Entry 8W56 (electron microscopy, 3.59 A resolution); this record covers chains B and E of the 6 polymer chains in the assembly.

== Chain B ==
Protein: SIR2-like domain-containing protein
Source organism: Bacillus subtilis
UniProt: A0A162TTM4 (A0A162TTM4_BACIU); residue numbers follow UniProt; this construct covers 1-1005
Amino-acid sequence (1005 residues; row label = number of the first residue in the row):
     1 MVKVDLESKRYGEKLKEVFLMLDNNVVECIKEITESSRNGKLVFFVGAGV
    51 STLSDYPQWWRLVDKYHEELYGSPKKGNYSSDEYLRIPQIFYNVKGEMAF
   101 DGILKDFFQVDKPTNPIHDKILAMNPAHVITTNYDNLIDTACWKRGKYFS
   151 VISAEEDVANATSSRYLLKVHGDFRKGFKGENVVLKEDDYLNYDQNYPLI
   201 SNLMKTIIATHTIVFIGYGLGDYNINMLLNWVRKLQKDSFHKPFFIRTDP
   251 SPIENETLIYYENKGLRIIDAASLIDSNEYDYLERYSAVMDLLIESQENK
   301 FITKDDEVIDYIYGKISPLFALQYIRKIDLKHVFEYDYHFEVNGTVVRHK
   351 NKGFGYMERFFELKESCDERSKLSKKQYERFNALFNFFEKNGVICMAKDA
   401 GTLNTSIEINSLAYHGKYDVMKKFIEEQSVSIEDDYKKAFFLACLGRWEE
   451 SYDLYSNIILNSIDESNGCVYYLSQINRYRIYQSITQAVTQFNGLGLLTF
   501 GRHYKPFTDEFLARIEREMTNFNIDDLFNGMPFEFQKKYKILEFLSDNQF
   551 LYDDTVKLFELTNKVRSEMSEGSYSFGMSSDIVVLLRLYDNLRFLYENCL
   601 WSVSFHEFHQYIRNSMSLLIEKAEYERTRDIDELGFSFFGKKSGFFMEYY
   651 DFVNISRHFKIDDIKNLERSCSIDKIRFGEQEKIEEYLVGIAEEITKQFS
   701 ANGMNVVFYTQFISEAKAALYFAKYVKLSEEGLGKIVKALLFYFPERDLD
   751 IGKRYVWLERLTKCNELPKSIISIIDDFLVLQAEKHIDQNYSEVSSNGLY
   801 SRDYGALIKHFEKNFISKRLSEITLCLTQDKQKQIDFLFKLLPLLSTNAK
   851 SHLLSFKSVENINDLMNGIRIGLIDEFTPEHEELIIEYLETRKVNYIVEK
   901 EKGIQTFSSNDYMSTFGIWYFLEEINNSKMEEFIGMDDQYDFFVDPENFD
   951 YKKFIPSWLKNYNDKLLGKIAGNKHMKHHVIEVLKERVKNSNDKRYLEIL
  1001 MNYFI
Not modelled in the structure: 1-21, 143-144, 748, 901-909
Sequence notes: conflict Ser643 (Leu in A0A162TTM4)
What the authors report for this chain:
  - mutagenesis - Y71A/I90A, N133A/H171A: abolished catalytic activity on TTP
  - mutagenesis - Y574G/F576G: decreased binding to SPbeta prophage-derived uncharacterized protein YotI (chain E)
  - mutagenesis - K960A/D993A: unchanged binding to SPbeta prophage-derived uncharacterized protein YotI (chain E)
  - catalytic residues: Asn133, His171 (proposed by the authors, not directly observed)
  - mutagenesis - L495G/L497G/L498G, Y574G/F576G: abolished catalytic activity
  - mutagenesis - M531G/P532G: increased catalytic activity

== Chain E ==
Protein: SPbeta prophage-derived uncharacterized protein YotI
Source organism: Bacillus subtilis
UniProt: Q796A8 (YOTI_BACSU); numbering as in UniProt (aligned over 1-120)
Amino-acid sequence (120 residues; row label = number of the first residue in the row):
     1 MIEIFKDTGATHDLVYHSKINTFVWDVEFDIVLSDSKELNKCYFVKCFNP
    51 YRINGKCDFAVSSIDIFSEGKRLLIENEFNFKITKAVHVATSKDVTEIVL
   101 HLSERISSPFPIVKEVVYLD
Not modelled in the structure: 1-9

== Chain B / chain E interface ==
Pairs across the interface - 11 pairs, chain B then chain E:
  Glu571(B) - Tyr118(E)  hydrogen bond (backbone-side chain)
  Gly572(B) - Tyr16(E)
  Gly572(B) - Ser18(E)  hydrogen bond (backbone-side chain)
  Ser573(B) - Tyr16(E)
  Ser573(B) - His17(E)
  Tyr574(B) - Tyr16(E)  hydrogen bond (backbone-backbone)
  Phe576(B) - Leu14(E)
  Asp630(B) - Tyr16(E)  hydrogen bond
  Ile631(B) - Tyr16(E)
  Phe636(B) - Thr11(E)
  Phe636(B) - Leu14(E)  hydrophobic
Other interface residues (no listed pair), chain B (9 interface residues in all): Gly577
Other interface residues (no listed pair), chain E (8 interface residues in all): Val15, Lys19
Interface features reported in the paper:
  - hot spots on chain B (mutagenesis) - Y574G/F576G: decreased binding to SPbeta prophage-derived uncharacterized protein YotI (chain E)

== Overview ==
The interface between chain B and chain E involves 9 residues on one side and 8 on the other; the contacts
include 4 hydrogen bonds. Polar pairs include Glu571(B)-Tyr118(E), Gly572(B)-Ser18(E) and Asp630(B)-Tyr16(E).
The paper reports catalytic residues Asn133(B) and His171(B); Y71A/I90A and N133A/H171A of chain B abolish
catalytic activity on TTP; 6 substitutions were tested in all.
Here chain B is SIR2-like domain-containing protein and chain E is SPbeta prophage-derived uncharacterized
protein YotI, both from Bacillus subtilis. Entry 8W56 (Cryo-EM structure of DSR2-DSAD1 state 1) was determined
by electron microscopy (same publication as 8K98, 8K9A, 8WKN and 8XKN).
